3FIR - chains A and B; structure by X-ray diffraction, 2.00 A resolution.

Chain A (and B):
Protein: Major antigenic peptide PEB3
Organism: Campylobacter jejuni
Notes: chain B of this document is another copy of the same molecule, construct and numbering; everything in this record applies to it too
UniProtKB: Q0PBL7 (Q0PBL7_CAMJE); residue numbers follow UniProt; this construct covers 1-250
Chain sequence (251 residues; each row starts with the number of its first residue):
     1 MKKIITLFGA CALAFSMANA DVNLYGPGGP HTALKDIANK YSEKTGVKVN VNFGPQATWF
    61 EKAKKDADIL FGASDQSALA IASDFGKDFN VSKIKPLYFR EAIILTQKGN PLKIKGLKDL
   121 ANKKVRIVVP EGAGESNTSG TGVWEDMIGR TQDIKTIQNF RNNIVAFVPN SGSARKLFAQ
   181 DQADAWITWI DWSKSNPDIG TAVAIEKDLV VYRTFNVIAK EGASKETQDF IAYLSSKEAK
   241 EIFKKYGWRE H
Disordered / not traced: 1-20
Construct notes: engineered mutation Glu-135 (Lys in Q0PBL7); expression tag (251)
Glycans and other covalent adducts: bacillosamine (B6D) linked to Asn-90
Ligand contacts: citrate anion (FLC): Pro-27, Gly-28, Gly-54, Pro-55, Asn-137, Thr-138, Ser-139, Pro-169, Asn-170, Ser-171, Gly-172, Ser-173

Chain A / chain B interface:
Pairs across the interface (78):
  Ser-74(A) / Glu-145(B)
  Asp-75(A) / Trp-144(B)
  Asp-75(A) / Glu-145(B)  hydrogen bond (backbone-side chain)
  Asp-75(A) / Arg-161(B)  salt bridge
  Gln-76(A) / Glu-131(B)
  Gln-76(A) / Thr-141(B)
  Gln-76(A) / Glu-145(B)  hydrogen bond (backbone-side chain)
  Leu-79(A) / Phe-167(B)  hydrophobic
  Ala-80(A) / Ala-133(B)
  Ala-80(A) / Gly-134(B)
  Ser-83(A) / Ala-133(B)
  Ile-94(A) / Arg-161(B)
  Pro-96(A) / Gln-158(B)  hydrogen bond (backbone-side chain)
  Pro-96(A) / Arg-161(B)
  Leu-97(A) / Ile-154(B)
  Tyr-98(A) / Ile-154(B)
  Phe-99(A) / Gln-152(B)
  Glu-131(A) / Gln-76(B)
  Glu-131(A) / Leu-79(B)
  Ala-133(A) / Ala-80(B)
  Ala-133(A) / Ser-83(B)
  Gly-134(A) / Ala-80(B)
  Gly-134(A) / Asn-137(B)
  Asn-137(A) / Gly-134(B)
  Thr-141(A) / Gln-76(B)
  Gly-142(A) / Asp-146(B)
  Gly-142(A) / Arg-213(B)
  Trp-144(A) / Asp-75(B)
  Glu-145(A) / Ser-74(B)
  Glu-145(A) / Asp-75(B)  hydrogen bond (side chain-backbone)
  Glu-145(A) / Gln-76(B)  hydrogen bond (side chain-backbone)
  Glu-145(A) / Arg-213(B)  salt bridge
  Asp-146(A) / Gly-142(B)
  Asp-146(A) / Asp-146(B)
  Asp-146(A) / Val-211(B)
  Asp-146(A) / Arg-213(B)  salt bridge
  Gly-149(A) / Tyr-212(B)
  Arg-150(A) / Arg-150(B)
  Arg-150(A) / Lys-207(B)  hydrogen bond (side chain-backbone)
  Arg-150(A) / Asp-208(B)
  Arg-150(A) / Leu-209(B)
  Arg-150(A) / Val-210(B)  hydrogen bond (side chain-backbone)
  Arg-150(A) / Tyr-212(B)
  Gln-152(A) / Phe-99(B)
  Gln-152(A) / Tyr-212(B)  hydrogen bond
  Gln-152(A) / Arg-249(B)  hydrogen bond
  Gln-152(A) / Glu-250(B)
  Gln-152(A) / His-251(B)
  Asp-153(A) / Glu-250(B)
  Ile-154(A) / Pro-96(B)
  Ile-154(A) / Leu-97(B)
  Ile-154(A) / Tyr-98(B)
  Ile-154(A) / Glu-250(B)  hydrogen bond (backbone-backbone)
  Ile-157(A) / Thr-214(B)
  Gln-158(A) / Pro-96(B)  hydrogen bond (side chain-backbone)
  Arg-161(A) / Asp-75(B)  salt bridge
  Arg-161(A) / Leu-79(B)
  Arg-161(A) / Val-91(B)
  Arg-161(A) / Ile-94(B)
  Phe-167(A) / Leu-79(B)  hydrophobic
  Lys-207(A) / Arg-150(B)  hydrogen bond (backbone-side chain)
  Asp-208(A) / Arg-150(B)
  Leu-209(A) / Arg-150(B)
  Val-210(A) / Arg-150(B)  hydrogen bond (backbone-side chain)
  Val-211(A) / Asp-146(B)
  Tyr-212(A) / Gly-149(B)
  Tyr-212(A) / Arg-150(B)
  Tyr-212(A) / Gln-152(B)  hydrogen bond
  Arg-213(A) / Gly-142(B)
  Arg-213(A) / Glu-145(B)  salt bridge
  Arg-213(A) / Asp-146(B)  salt bridge
  Arg-249(A) / Gln-152(B)  hydrogen bond
  Glu-250(A) / Gln-152(B)
  Glu-250(A) / Asp-153(B)
  Glu-250(A) / Ile-154(B)  hydrogen bond (backbone-backbone)
  His-251(A) / Gln-152(B)
  His-251(A) / Asp-153(B)  salt bridge
  His-251(A) / Lys-155(B)
Also at the interface, not in a pair above, chain A (43 interface residues in all): Val-91, Ser-92, Val-143, Thr-214
Also at the interface, not in a pair above, chain B (44 interface residues in all): Ser-92, Val-143, Ile-157

Overview:
43 residues of chain A face 44 of chain B across their interface, with 16 hydrogen bonds and 7 salt bridges.
Among the polar pairs are Asp-75(A)/Arg-161(B), Glu-145(A)/Arg-213(B) and Asp-146(A)/Arg-213(B). Chain A binds
citrate anion. Covalently linked bacillosamine: at Asn-90(A).
Both chains are Major antigenic peptide PEB3 (Campylobacter jejuni). Entry 3FIR (Crystal structure of
Glycosylated K135E PEB3) was determined by X-ray diffraction together with 3FJ7, 3FJG and 3FJM from the same
study.
